3TJD - chain A; structure by X-ray diffraction, 2.90 A resolution.

Chain A:
Molecule: Tyrosine-protein kinase JAK2
Source organism: Homo sapiens
Notes: EC 2.7.10.2
UniProtKB: O60674 (JAK2_HUMAN); residues 837-1132 here = UniProt positions 837-1132
Amino-acid sequence (298 residues; each row starts with the number of its first residue):
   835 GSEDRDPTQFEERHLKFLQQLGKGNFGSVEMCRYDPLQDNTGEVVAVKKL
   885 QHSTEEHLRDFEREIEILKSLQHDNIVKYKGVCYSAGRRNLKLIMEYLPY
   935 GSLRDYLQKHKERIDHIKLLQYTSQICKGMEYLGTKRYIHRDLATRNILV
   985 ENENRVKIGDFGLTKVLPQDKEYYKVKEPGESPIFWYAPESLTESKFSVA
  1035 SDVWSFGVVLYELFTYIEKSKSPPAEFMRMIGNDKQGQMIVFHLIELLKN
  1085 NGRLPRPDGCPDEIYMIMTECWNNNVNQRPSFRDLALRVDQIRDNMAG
Disordered / not traced: 835-842, 920-923
Construct notes: expression tag (835-836)
Modified positions: Y1007 (o-phosphotyrosine; PTR); Y1008 (o-phosphotyrosine; PTR)
Curated features (UniProtKB/Swiss-Prot):
  - active site: D976 (Proton acceptor)
  - binding site (ATP): L855 to V863, K882
  - modified residue (Phosphotyrosine): Y868, Y966, Y972, Y1007, Y1008
  - mutagenesis: K882 (K882E: Loss of ability to up-regulate potassium voltage-gated channel activity of KCNA3)
Ligand contacts: 6TP (4-amino-2-[4-(tert-butylsulfamoyl)phenyl]-N-methylthieno[3,2-c]pyridine-7-carboxamide): L855, G856, K857, G858, G861, S862, V863, A880, K882, V911, E930, Y931, L932, P933, Y934, G935, D976, R980, N981, L983, G993, D994

Overview:
Chain A binds compound 6TP. Curated annotation (UniProt) lists active-site residue D976, 10 ATP-binding
residues and one mutagenesis site.
Chain A is Tyrosine-protein kinase JAK2 (Homo sapiens); the structure, co-crystal structure of Jak2 with
thienopyridine 19, was determined by X-ray diffraction, deposited together with 3TJC.
